PDB entry 3UR9 | X-ray diffraction, 1.65 A resolution | chain A

== Chain A ==
Molecule: 3C-like protease
Notes: EC 3.4.22.66
UniProtKB: Q83883 (POLG_NVN68); residues 1-181 here correspond to UniProt positions 1101-1281 (UniProt number = residue number + 1100)
Chain sequence (188 residues; numbered -6 to 181; the number before each row is that of its first residue; numbers below 1 keep their minus sign (His-6 is residue -6)):
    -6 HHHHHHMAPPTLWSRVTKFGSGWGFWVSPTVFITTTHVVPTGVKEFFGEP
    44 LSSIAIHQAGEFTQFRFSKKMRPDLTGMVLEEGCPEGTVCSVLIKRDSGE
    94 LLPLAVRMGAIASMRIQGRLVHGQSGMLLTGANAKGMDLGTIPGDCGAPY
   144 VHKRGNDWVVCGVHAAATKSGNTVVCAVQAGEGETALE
Disordered / not traced: -6 to -2, 123-132, 164, 174-181
Glycans and other covalent adducts: compound K36 linked to Cys139
Construct notes: expression tag (-6 to 0)
Residues lining bound ligands: K36 ((1S,2S)-2-({N-[(benzyloxy)carbonyl]-L-leucyl}amino)-1-hydroxy-3-[(3S)-2-oxopyrrolidin-3-yl]propane-1-sulfonic acid): His30, Val31, Ile109, Gln110, Arg112, Val114, Thr134, Ile135, Pro136, His157, Ala158, Ala159, Ala160
Curated features (UniProtKB/Swiss-Prot):
  - active site (For 3CLpro activity): His30, Glu54, Cys139
  - site: Glu181 (Cleavage)
What the authors report for this chain:
  - binding site for K36: His30, Gln110, Thr134, Cys139, His157, Ala158, Ala160
  - catalytic residues: Cys139
  - conformationally variable residues (loop rearrangement): Gln110, Ala160

== In short ==
Covalently linked compound K36: at Cys139. UniProt lists 3 active-site residues. From the paper: the catalytic
residue Cys139; a binding site for K36 at His30, Gln110 and Thr134 among others.
Chain A is 3C-like protease; the structure, 1.65A resolution structure of Norwalk Virus Protease Containing a
covalently bound dipeptidyl inhibitor, was determined by X-ray diffraction together with 3UR6, 4DCD and 4F49
from the same study.
